PDB entry 8RUF | X-ray diffraction, 1.60 A resolution | chains A and B

== Chain A (and B) ==
Protein: L-asparaginase II protein
Organism: Rhizobium etli
Notes: chain B of this document is another copy of the same molecule, construct and numbering; everything in this record applies to it too
Reference sequence: Q2K0Z2 (Q2K0Z2_RHIEC); residues 1-367 here = UniProt positions 1-367
Amino-acid sequence (373 residues; each row starts with the number of its first residue; numbers below 1 keep their minus sign (Gly-5 is residue -5)):
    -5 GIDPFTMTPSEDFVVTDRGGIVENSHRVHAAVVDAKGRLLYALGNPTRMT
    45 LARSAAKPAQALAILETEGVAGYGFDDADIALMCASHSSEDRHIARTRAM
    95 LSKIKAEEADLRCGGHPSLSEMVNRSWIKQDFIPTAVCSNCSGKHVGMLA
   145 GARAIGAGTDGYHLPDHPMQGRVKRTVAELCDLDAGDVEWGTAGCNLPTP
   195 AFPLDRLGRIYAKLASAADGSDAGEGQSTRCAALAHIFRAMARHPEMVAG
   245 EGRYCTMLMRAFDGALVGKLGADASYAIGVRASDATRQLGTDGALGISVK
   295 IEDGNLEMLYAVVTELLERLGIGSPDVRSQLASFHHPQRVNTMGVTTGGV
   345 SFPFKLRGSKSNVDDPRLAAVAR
Not modelled in the structure: -5 to 3, 353-367
Sequence notes: expression tag (-5 to 0); engineered mutation Ala187 (Asp in Q2K0Z2)
Metal / ion sites: Zn2+: Cys135, Lys138, Cys189
From the paper describing this entry:
  - mutagenesis - D187A: abolished catalytic activity
  - Zn2+ coordination: Cys135, Lys138, Cys189
  - binding site for sulfate ion: Arg47, Ser48, Gly188, Cys189
  - mutagenesis - D187A (K_D_ of 7.2 uM): unchanged binding to zinc
  - mutagenesis - Y156A, C249A: abolished expression
  - catalytic residues: Ser48 (proposed by the authors, not directly observed)

== Interface between chain A and chain B ==
Pairs across the interface - 86 pairs, chain A then chain B:
  Arg12(A) with Leu45(B); Arg47(B); Thr186(B), hydrogen bond (side chain-backbone); Ala187(B); Gly188(B); Thr193(B)
  Ile15(A) with Leu45(B), hydrophobic; Glu183(B); Trp184(B); Gly185(B); Ala195(B), hydrophobic
  Val16(A) with Arg42(B); Leu45(B)
  Glu17(A) with Arg42(B), hydrogen bond (backbone-side chain); Leu45(B); Arg47(B), salt bridge; Asp267(B); Lys294(B), hydrogen bond (backbone-side chain)
  Asn18(A) with Asp267(B), hydrogen bond; Lys294(B), hydrogen bond; Glu296(B); Asp297(B); Gly298(B)
  Ser19(A) with Glu296(B), hydrogen bond; Asp297(B)
  His20(A) with Asp297(B)
  Arg42(A) with Val16(B); Glu17(B), hydrogen bond (side chain-backbone)
  Leu45(A) with Arg12(B); Ile15(B), hydrophobic; Val16(B); Glu17(B)
  Arg47(A) with Arg12(B); Glu17(B), salt bridge
  Arg106(A) with Met337(B)
  Cys107(A) with Met337(B)
  Gly108(A) with Thr336(B), hydrogen bond (backbone-side chain); Met337(B)
  Gly109(A) with Thr336(B)
  Arg119(A) with Ile122(B)
  Ile122(A) with Arg119(B); Ile122(B), hydrophobic; Lys123(B)
  Lys123(A) with Ile122(B); Asp125(B), salt bridge
  Asp125(A) with Lys123(B), salt bridge
  Glu183(A) with Ile15(B)
  Trp184(A) with Ile15(B)
  Gly185(A) with Ile15(B)
  Thr186(A) with Arg12(B), hydrogen bond (backbone-side chain); Asn335(B); Thr341(B)
  Ala187(A) with Arg12(B); Asn335(B), hydrogen bond (backbone-side chain)
  Gly188(A) with Arg12(B); Asn335(B); Thr336(B), hydrogen bond (backbone-side chain)
  Asn190(A) with Asn335(B), hydrogen bond; Met337(B); Val339(B)
  Thr193(A) with Arg12(B)
  Ala195(A) with Ile15(B), hydrophobic
  Asp267(A) with Glu17(B); Asn18(B), hydrogen bond
  Lys294(A) with Glu17(B), hydrogen bond (side chain-backbone); Asn18(B), hydrogen bond
  Glu296(A) with Asn18(B); Ser19(B), hydrogen bond
  Asp297(A) with Asn18(B); Ser19(B); His20(B); Asp297(B)
  Gly298(A) with Asn18(B)
  Asn335(A) with Thr186(B); Ala187(B), hydrogen bond (side chain-backbone); Gly188(B); Asn190(B), hydrogen bond
  Thr336(A) with Gly108(B), hydrogen bond (side chain-backbone); Gly109(B); Gly188(B), hydrogen bond (side chain-backbone)
  Met337(A) with Arg106(B); Cys107(B); Gly108(B); Asn190(B)
  Val339(A) with Asn190(B)
  Thr341(A) with Thr186(B)
Interface residues without a listed pair, chain A (41 interface residues in all): Arg21, His110, Cys189, Ala266
Interface residues without a listed pair, chain B (42 interface residues in all): Phe7, Arg21, His110, Cys189, Ala266

== In short ==
The interface between chain A and chain B involves 41 residues on one side and 42 on the other; the contacts
include 20 hydrogen bonds and 4 salt bridges. Among the polar pairs are Glu17(A)-Arg47(B), Lys123(A)-Asp125(B)
and Arg12(A)-Thr186(B). From the paper: the catalytic residue Ser48(A); Y156A and C249A of chain A abolish
expression.
Both chains are L-asparaginase II protein (Rhizobium etli). Entry 8RUF (Crystal structure of Rhizobium etli
L-asparaginase ReAV D187A mutant) was determined by X-ray diffraction (same publication as 8RUA, 8RUD, 8RUE
and 8RUG).
